Entry 8XSH (X-ray diffraction, 1.85 A resolution); this record covers chain A.

# Chain A
Protein: Putative glycosyltransferase
From: Actinobacillus minor NM305
Reference sequence: C5RYK2 (C5RYK2_9PAST); residues 3-342 here correspond to UniProt positions 2-341 (UniProt number = residue number - 1)
Chain sequence (342 residues; row label = number of the first residue in the row):
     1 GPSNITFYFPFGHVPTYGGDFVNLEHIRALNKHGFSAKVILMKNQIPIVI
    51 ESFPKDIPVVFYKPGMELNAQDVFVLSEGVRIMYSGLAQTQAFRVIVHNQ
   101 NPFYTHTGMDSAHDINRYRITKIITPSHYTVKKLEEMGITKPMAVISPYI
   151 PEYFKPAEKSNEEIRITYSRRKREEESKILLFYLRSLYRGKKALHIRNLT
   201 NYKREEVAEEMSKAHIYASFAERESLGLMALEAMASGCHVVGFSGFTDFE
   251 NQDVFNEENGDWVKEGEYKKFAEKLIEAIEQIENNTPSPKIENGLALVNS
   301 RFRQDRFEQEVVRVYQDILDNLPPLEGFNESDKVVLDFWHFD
Not modelled in the structure: 1-3
Differences from the reference sequence: expression tag (1-2)
Reported in the primary citation:
  - self-association interface (contacts with another copy of this molecule): E136, S186
  - mutagenesis - E136A/S186A: decreased catalytic activity on 37  degC
  - mutagenesis - E136A/S186A: unchanged catalytic activity on 4  degC
  - mutagenesis - K172A, R204A, E224A, E232A: decreased catalytic activity on Glcalpha1-6Glc-PA
  - specificity-determining residues: T16, G79, V80 (proposed by the authors, not directly observed)
  - mutagenesis - T16C/Y17T/G79V/V80M: increased catalytic activity on Glc1-peptide
  - mutagenesis - N101A: unchanged catalytic activity

# In short
The paper reports that K172A, R204A and E224A, among others, reduce catalytic activity on Glcalpha1-6Glc-PA;
specificity determinants T16, G79 and V80; 7 substitutions were tested in all.
Chain A is Putative glycosyltransferase (Actinobacillus minor NM305); the structure, Crystal structure of the
Actinobacillus minor NM305 glucosyltransferase, was determined by X-ray diffraction, deposited together with
8XSG.
